Entry 6RV0 (X-ray diffraction, 2.70 A resolution); this record covers chain A.

# Chain A
Molecule: Serine--pyruvate aminotransferase
From: Homo sapiens
Notes: EC 2.6.1.51, 2.6.1.44
UniProt: P21549 (SPYA_HUMAN); residues 1-392 here = UniProt positions 1-392
Sequence (392 residues; each row starts with the number of its first residue):
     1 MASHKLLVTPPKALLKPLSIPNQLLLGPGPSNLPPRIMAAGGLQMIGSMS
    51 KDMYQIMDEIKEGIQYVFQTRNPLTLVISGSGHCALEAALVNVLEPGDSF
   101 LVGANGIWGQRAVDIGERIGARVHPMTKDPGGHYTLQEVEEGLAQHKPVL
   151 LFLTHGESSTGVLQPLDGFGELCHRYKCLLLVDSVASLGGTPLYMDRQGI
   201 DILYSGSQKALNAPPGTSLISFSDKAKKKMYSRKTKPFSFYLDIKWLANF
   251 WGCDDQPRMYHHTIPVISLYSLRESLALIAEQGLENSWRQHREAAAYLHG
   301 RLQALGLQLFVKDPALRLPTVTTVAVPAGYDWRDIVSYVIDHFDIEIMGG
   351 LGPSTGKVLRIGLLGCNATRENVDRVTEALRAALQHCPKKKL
Disordered / not traced: 1-5, 390-392
Small-molecule neighbours: 4'-deoxy-4'-aminopyridoxal-5'-phosphate (PMP): S81, G82, H83, W108, G156, S158, D183, V185, A186, Q208, K209, Y260, H262, T263
UniProt features mapped onto this chain:
  - binding site (substrate): R360
  - modified residue: T9 (Phosphothreonine), K209 (N6-(pyridoxal phosphate)lysine), K225 (N6-acetyllysine), K234 (N6-acetyllysine), K312 (N6-acetyllysine)
What the authors report for this chain:
  - catalytic residues: K209 (citing earlier work)
  - disease-associated variants - G41R: decreased stability (citing earlier work)
  - disease-associated variants - G41R: decreased catalytic activity
  - disease-associated variants - G41R: increased growth in response to DCS
  - binding site for 4'-deoxy-4'-aminopyridoxal-5'-phosphate: K209
  - disease-associated variants - G41R: decreased expression

# In short
Chain A binds 4'-deoxy-4'-aminopyridoxal-5'-phosphate. UniProt lists substrate-binding residue R360. The paper
reports the catalytic residue K209; G41R reduces stability.
Chain A is Serine--pyruvate aminotransferase (Homo sapiens); the structure, human Alanine:Glyoxylate
Aminotransferase major allele (AGT-Ma); with PMP in the active site, was determined by X-ray diffraction
together with 6RV1 from the same study.
